Entry 9F6N (electron microscopy, 3.60 A resolution); this record covers chain A.

Chain A:
Molecule: Natural resistance-associated macrophage protein 2
From: Homo sapiens
UniProtKB: P49281 (NRAM2_HUMAN), isoform P49281-3; residues 2-590 here = UniProt positions 2-590
Chain sequence (655 residues; row label = number of the first residue in the row; numbering starts at 0):
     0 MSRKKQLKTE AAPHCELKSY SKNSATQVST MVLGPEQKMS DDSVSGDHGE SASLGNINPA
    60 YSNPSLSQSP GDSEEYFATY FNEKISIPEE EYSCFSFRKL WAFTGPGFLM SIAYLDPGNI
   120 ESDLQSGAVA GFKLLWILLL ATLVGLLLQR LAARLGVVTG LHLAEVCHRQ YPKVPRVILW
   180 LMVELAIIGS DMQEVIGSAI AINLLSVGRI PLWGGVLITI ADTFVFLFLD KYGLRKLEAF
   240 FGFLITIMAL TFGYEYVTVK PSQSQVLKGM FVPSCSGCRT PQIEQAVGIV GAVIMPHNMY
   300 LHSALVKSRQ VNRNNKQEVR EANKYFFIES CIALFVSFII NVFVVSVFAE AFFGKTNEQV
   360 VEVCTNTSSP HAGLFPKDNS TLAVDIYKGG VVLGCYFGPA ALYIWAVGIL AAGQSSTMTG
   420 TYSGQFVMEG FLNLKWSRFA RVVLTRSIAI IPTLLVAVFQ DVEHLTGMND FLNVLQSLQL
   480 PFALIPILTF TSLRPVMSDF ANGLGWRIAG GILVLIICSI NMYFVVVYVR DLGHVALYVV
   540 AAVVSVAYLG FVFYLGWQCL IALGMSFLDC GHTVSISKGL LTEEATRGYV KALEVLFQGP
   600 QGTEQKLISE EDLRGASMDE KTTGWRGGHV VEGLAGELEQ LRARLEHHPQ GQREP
Unresolved in the structure: 0-91, 563-654
Sequence notes: initiating methionine (0); expression tag (1, 591-654)
Disulfide bonds: Cys-363/Cys-394
Bound ions: Mn2+: Asp-115, Met-294, Gln-475
Reported in the primary citation:
  - Mn2+ coordination: Asp-115, Met-294, Gln-475
  - binding site for Mn2+: Ser-189, Gln-192
  - disease-associated variants - G214R, R445C, N520S: decreased localization (citing earlier work)
  - specificity-determining residues: Met-294 (proposed by the authors, not directly observed)

Summary:
The Mn2+ site is built by Asp-115, Met-294 and Gln-475. From the paper: a binding site for Mn2+ at Ser-189 and
Gln-192; G214R, R445C and N520S reduce localization.
Chain A is Natural resistance-associated macrophage protein 2 (Homo sapiens); the structure, Human divalent
metal transporter 1 (DMT1/SLC11A2) in complex with manganese, in an occluded state, was determined by electron
microscopy together with 9F6P, 9F6O and 9F6Q from the same study.
